Entry 8PI9 (X-ray diffraction, 2.80 A resolution); this record covers chains F and B of the 4 polymer chains in the assembly.

[Chain F]
Molecule: Chains: F
Notes: engineered mutation(s): NM_175914.5 c.-181G>A (g.42984264)
Sequence (21 nucleotides; numbered 401 to 421; the number before each row is that of its first residue):
   401 ATACGTTAAAGAGTAATCAGT

[Chain B]
Molecule: Hepatocyte nuclear factor 1-alpha
Source organism: Homo sapiens
UniProtKB: P20823 (HNF1A_HUMAN); residues 83-279 here = UniProt positions 83-279
Chain sequence (198 residues; row label = number of the first residue in the row):
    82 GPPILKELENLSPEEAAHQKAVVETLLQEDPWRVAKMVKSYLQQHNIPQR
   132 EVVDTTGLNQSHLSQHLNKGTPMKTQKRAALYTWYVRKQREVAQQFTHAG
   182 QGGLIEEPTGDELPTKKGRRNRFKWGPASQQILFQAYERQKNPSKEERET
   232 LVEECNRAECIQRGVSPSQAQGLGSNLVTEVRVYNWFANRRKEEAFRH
Disordered / not traced: 82-83, 185-200, 277-279
Differences from the reference sequence: expression tag (82)
UniProt features mapped onto this chain:
  - DNA-binding region: Gly199 to His279 (Homeobox)
  - region (Interaction with DNA): Gln130 to Glu132, His143 to Asn149, Lys155 to Lys158, Arg203 to Trp206, Arg263 to Tyr265, Asn270 to Lys273
  - motif: Lys197 to Lys205 (Nuclear localization signal)
  - modified residue (Phosphoserine): Ser93, Ser247
  - cross-link: Lys117 (Glycyl lysine isopeptide (Lys-Gly) (interchain with G-Cter in ubiquitin))
  - natural variant: Leu107 (L107R: In MODY3), Lys117 (K117E: In MODY3; uncertain significance), Tyr122 (Y122C: In MODY3), Asn127 (N127Y: In a hepatocellular carcinoma sample), Ile128 (I128N: In MODY3; uncertain significance), Pro129 (P129T: In MODY3; uncertain significance), Arg131 (R131Q: In MODY3; R131W: In MODY3), Val133 (V133M: In MODY3), Ser142 (S142F: In MODY3), His143 (H143Y: In MODY3), Lys158 (K158N: In MODY3; uncertain significance), Arg159 (R159Q: In MODY3; R159W: In MODY3), 20 further natural variant entries in UniProt
  - mutagenesis: Lys117 (K117R: Strong loss of SPOP-mediated ubiquitination), Asn127 (N127W: Abolishes transcription activation), Glu132 (E132K: Abolishes transcription activation), Phe177 (F177S: No significant effect on transcription activation), Ile186 (I186Q: No effect on transcription activation), Thr190 (T190Q: No effect on transcription activation), Asn202 (N202D: Reduces transcription activation by 70%), Val246 (V246D: Reduces transcription activation by 75%), Asn257 (N257W: Reduces transcription activation by 70%)
Reported in the primary citation:
  - binding site for Chains: F (chain F): Asn266
  - binding site for Chains: E: Lys273

[Interface between chain F and chain B]
Contacting residue pairs (21):
  DT402(F) - Asn223(B)  hydrogen bond to the phosphate
  DT402(F) - Pro224(B)  phosphate contact
  DT402(F) - Tyr265(B)  hydrogen bond to the phosphate
  DT402(F) - Arg272(B)  sugar contact
  DA403(F) - Arg272(B)  salt bridge to the phosphate
  DC404(F) - Lys273(B)  base contact
  DA408(F) - Arg203(B)  hydrogen bond to the base
  DA409(F) - Arg203(B)  hydrogen bond to the base
  DA410(F) - Arg131(B)  salt bridge to the phosphate
  DA410(F) - Arg203(B)  hydrogen bond to the sugar
  DG411(F) - Pro129(B)  phosphate contact
  DG411(F) - Gln130(B)  hydrogen bond to the phosphate
  DG411(F) - Arg131(B)  hydrogen bond to the phosphate
  DG411(F) - Gln141(B)  base contact
  DA412(F) - Gln130(B)  hydrogen bond to the phosphate
  DA412(F) - Gln141(B)  hydrogen bond to the base
  DA412(F) - Ser145(B)  hydrogen bond to the phosphate
  DA412(F) - Asn149(B)  hydrogen bond to the phosphate
  DG413(F) - Ser142(B)  hydrogen bond to the base
  DT414(F) - Ser142(B)  base contact
  DT414(F) - Gln146(B)  base contact
Other interface residues (no listed pair), chain F (12 interface residues in all): DA401, DG405
Other interface residues (no listed pair), chain B (17 interface residues in all): Ile128, Arg201, Arg229

[Overview]
The interface between chain F and chain B involves 12 residues on one side and 17 on the other; the contacts
include 12 hydrogen bonds and 2 salt bridges. Polar contacts include DA408(F)-Arg203(B), DA409(F)-Arg203(B)
and DA412(F)-Gln141(B). The paper reports a binding site for Chains: F (chain F) at Asn266(B); a binding site
for Chains: E at Lys273(B).
Chain F is Chains: F and chain B is Hepatocyte nuclear factor 1-alpha (Homo sapiens); the structure, DNA
binding domain of HNF-1A bound to P2-HNF4A promoter DNA variant (P2 -181G>A), was determined by X-ray
diffraction, deposited together with 8PI7, 8PI8 and 8PIA.
